6OIT - chains F and G of the 7 polymer chains in the assembly; structure by electron microscopy, 3.50 A resolution.

[Chain F]
Protein: Protein DEFECTIVE IN MERISTEM SILENCING 3
Source organism: Arabidopsis thaliana
Reference sequence: Q94A79 (DMS3_ARATH); residues 2-420 here = UniProt positions 2-420
Chain sequence (449 residues; each row starts with the number of its first residue; numbers below 1 keep their minus sign (Met-2 is residue -2)):
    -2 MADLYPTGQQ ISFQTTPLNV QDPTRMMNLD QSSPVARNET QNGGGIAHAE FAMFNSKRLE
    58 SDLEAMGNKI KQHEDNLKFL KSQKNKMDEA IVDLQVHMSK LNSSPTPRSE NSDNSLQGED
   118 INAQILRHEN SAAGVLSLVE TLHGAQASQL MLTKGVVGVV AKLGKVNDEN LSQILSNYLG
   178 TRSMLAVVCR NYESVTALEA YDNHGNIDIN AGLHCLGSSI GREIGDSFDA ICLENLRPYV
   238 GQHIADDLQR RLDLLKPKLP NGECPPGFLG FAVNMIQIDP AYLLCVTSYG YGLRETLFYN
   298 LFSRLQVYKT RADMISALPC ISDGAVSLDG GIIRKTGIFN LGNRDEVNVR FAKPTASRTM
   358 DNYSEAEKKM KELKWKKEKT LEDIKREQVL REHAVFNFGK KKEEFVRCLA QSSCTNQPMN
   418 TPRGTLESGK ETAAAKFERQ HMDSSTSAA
Not modelled in the structure: -2 to 42, 103-116, 140-146, 353-356, 410-446
Differences from the reference sequence: initiating methionine (-2); expression tag (-1 to 1, 421-446)
What the authors report for this chain:
  - mutagenesis - G339E: decreased binding to Protein RDM1

[Chain G]
Protein: Protein CHROMATIN REMODELING 35
Source organism: Arabidopsis thaliana
Reference sequence: Q9SIW2 (CHR35_ARATH); residue numbers follow UniProt; this construct covers 45-99
Chain sequence (71 residues; row label = number of the first residue in the row):
    42 GEFFAVSNML EALDSGKFGS VSKELEEIAD MRMDLVKRSI WLYPSLAYTV FEAEKTMDGG
   102 GGSDYKDDDD K
Not modelled in the structure: 42-44, 94-112
Differences from the reference sequence: expression tag (42-44, 100-112)

[How chain F and chain G interact]
Pairs across the interface (26; chain F residue first):
  Ile43(F) - Tyr84(G)
  Ala46(F) - Ser80(G)
  Met50(F) - Arg73(G)  hydrogen bond (backbone-side chain)
  Met50(F) - Leu76(G)  hydrophobic
  Met50(F) - Val77(G)  hydrophobic
  Met50(F) - Ser80(G)
  Met50(F) - Leu87(G)  hydrophobic
  Ser53(F) - Arg73(G)
  Lys54(F) - Arg73(G)
  Glu57(F) - Arg73(G)
  Leu60(F) - Leu66(G)  hydrophobic
  Leu60(F) - Ile69(G)  hydrophobic
  Glu61(F) - Phe59(G)
  Gly64(F) - Phe59(G)
  Asn65(F) - Phe59(G)
  Ile67(F) - Val62(G)  hydrophobic
  Lys68(F) - Gly57(G)
  Lys68(F) - Lys58(G)
  Lys68(F) - Gly60(G)
  Glu71(F) - Gly60(G)
  Glu71(F) - Ser61(G)
  Phe395(F) - Val62(G)  hydrophobic
  Phe395(F) - Glu65(G)
  Phe402(F) - Ile69(G)  hydrophobic
  Leu406(F) - Arg79(G)
  Ser409(F) - Leu76(G)
Also at the interface, not in a pair above, chain F (20 interface residues in all): Lys75, Arg388, Lys399
Also at the interface, not in a pair above, chain G (21 interface residues in all): Glu52, Ser56, Ala70, Met72, Val91

[In short]
20 residues of chain F and 21 residues of chain G are in contact; the contacts include 1 hydrogen bond. Its
one hydrogen-bonded contact is Met50(F)-Arg73(G). From the paper: G339E of chain F reduces binding to Protein
RDM1.
Chain F is Protein DEFECTIVE IN MERISTEM SILENCING 3 and chain G is Protein CHROMATIN REMODELING 35, both from
Arabidopsis thaliana; the structure, CryoEM structure of Arabidopsis DDR' complex (DRD1 peptide-DMS3-RDM1),
was determined by electron microscopy, deposited together with 6OIS.
